8UH7 - chains A and F of the 10 polymer chains in the assembly; structure by X-ray diffraction, 2.63 A resolution.

Chain A:
Protein: Sliding-clamp-loader small subunit
Reference sequence: P04527 (LOADS_BPT4); residues 1-187 here = UniProt positions 1-187
Amino-acid sequence (187 residues; numbered 1 to 187; the number before each row is that of its first residue):
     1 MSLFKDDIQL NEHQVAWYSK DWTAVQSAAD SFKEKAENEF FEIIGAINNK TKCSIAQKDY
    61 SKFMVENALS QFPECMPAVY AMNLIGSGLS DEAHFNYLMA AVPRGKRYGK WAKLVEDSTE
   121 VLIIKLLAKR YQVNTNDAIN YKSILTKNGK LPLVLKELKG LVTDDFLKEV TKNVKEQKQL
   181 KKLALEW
Not modelled in the structure: 1

Chain F:
Protein: Sliding clamp
Reference sequence: P04525 (CLAMP_BPT4); residues 7001-7228 here correspond to UniProt positions 1-228 (UniProt number = residue number - 7000)
Amino-acid sequence (228 residues; each row starts with the number of its first residue):
  7001 MKLSKDTTAL LKNFATINSG IMLKSGQFIM TRAVNGTTYA EANISDVIDF DVAIYDLNGF
  7061 LGILSLVNDD AEISQSEDGN IKIADARSTI FWPAADPSTV VAPNKPIPFP VASAVTEIKA
  7121 EDLQQLLRVS RGLQIDTIAI TVKEGKIVIN GFNKVEDSAL TRVKYSLTLG DYDGENTFNF
  7181 IINMANMKMQ PGNYKLLLWA KGKQGAAKFE GEHANYVVAL EADSTHDF
Modified positions: Mse7001, Mse7022, Mse7030, Mse7184, Mse7187, Mse7189 (selenomethionine; parent Met)

Chain A / chain F interface:
Pairs across the interface (20; chain A residue first):
  S2(A) with N7035(F); G7036(F)
  L3(A) with G7036(F), hydrogen bond (backbone-backbone); Y7039(F), hydrophobic; V7217(F), hydrophobic; A7219(F), hydrophobic
  F4(A) with R7032(F); G7036(F); Y7039(F), hydrophobic; P7103(F), hydrophobic; I7107(F), hydrophobic
  K5(A) with Q7204(F)
  D7(A) with R7032(F), salt bridge
  V15(A) with V7034(F), hydrophobic
  Y18(A) with S7019(F), hydrogen bond (backbone-side chain); S7098(F); T7099(F)
  S19(A) with V7034(F)
  K20(A) with S7019(F), hydrogen bond; Y7055(F)
Interface residues without a listed pair, chain A (10 interface residues in all): L10
Interface residues without a listed pair, chain F (21 interface residues in all): N7018, T7037, T7038, V7101, G7205, A7206, V7218

Overview:
10 residues of chain A face 21 of chain F across their interface; the contacts include 3 hydrogen bonds and 1
salt bridge. Polar contacts include D7(A)-R7032(F), Y18(A)-S7019(F) and K20(A)-S7019(F).
Chain A is Sliding-clamp-loader small subunit and chain F is Sliding clamp; the structure, Structure of T4
Bacteriophage clamp loader bound to the T4 clamp, primer-template DNA, and ATP analog, was determined by X-ray
diffraction together with 8UK9, 8UNF and 8UNH from the same study.
